Entry 6HW3 (X-ray diffraction, 2.60 A resolution); this record covers chains I and Y of the 28 polymer chains in the assembly.

Chain I:
Molecule: Proteasome subunit beta type-3
From: Saccharomyces cerevisiae (strain ATCC 204508 / S288c)
Notes: EC 3.4.25.1
UniProtKB: P25451 (PSB3_YEAST); residues 0-204 here correspond to UniProt positions 1-205 (UniProt number = residue number + 1)
Sequence (205 residues; numbered 0 to 204; the number before each row is that of its first residue; numbering starts at 0):
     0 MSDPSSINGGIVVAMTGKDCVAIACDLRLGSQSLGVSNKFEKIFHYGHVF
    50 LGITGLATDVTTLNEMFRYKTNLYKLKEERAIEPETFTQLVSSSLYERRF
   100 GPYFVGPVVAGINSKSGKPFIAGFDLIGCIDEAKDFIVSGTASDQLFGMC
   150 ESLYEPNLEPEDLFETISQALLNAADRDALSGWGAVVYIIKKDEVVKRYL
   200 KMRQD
Disordered / not traced: 0
Metal / ion sites: Mg2+ site 1: Ala174, Asp177, Ser180; Mg2+ site 2: Asp204 (shared with Ala165(Y), Asp168(Y), Ser171(Y) of chain Y)
Residues lining bound ligands: GQT ((2S)-N-[(2S)-1-[[(2S)-1-[4-(aminomethyl)phenyl]-4-methylsulfonyl-butan-2-yl]amino]-3-oxidanyl-1-oxidanylidene-propan-2-yl]-2-[[(2S)-2-azido-3-phenyl-propanoyl]amino]-4-methyl-pentanamide): Arg98, Asp124, Leu125, Cys128, Asp130
Swiss-Prot annotation at these positions:
  - modified residue: Ser30 (Phosphoserine)
  - cross-link: Lys69 (Glycyl lysine isopeptide (Lys-Gly) (interchain with G-Cter in ubiquitin))

Chain Y:
Molecule: Proteasome subunit beta type-5
From: Saccharomyces cerevisiae (strain ATCC 204508 / S288c)
UniProtKB: P30656 (PSB5_YEAST); residues 1-212 here correspond to UniProt positions 76-287 (UniProt number = residue number + 75)
Sequence (212 residues; numbered 1 to 212; the number before each row is that of its first residue):
     1 TTTLAFRFQGGIIVAVDSRATAGNWVASQTVKKVIEINPFLLGTMAGGAA
    51 DCQFWETWLGSQCRLHELREKERISVAAASKILSNLVYQYKGAGLSMGTM
   101 ICGYTRKEGPTIYYVDSDGTRLKGDIFCVGSGQTFAYGVLDSNYKWDLSV
   151 EDALYLGKRSILAAAHRDAYSGGSVNLYHVTEDGWIYHGNHDVGELFWKV
   201 KEEEGSFNNVIG
Covalently attached groups: compound GQT linked to Thr1
Metal / ion sites: Mg2+: Ala165, Asp168, Ser171 (shared with Asp204(I) of chain I)
Residues lining bound ligands: GQT ((2S)-N-[(2S)-1-[[(2S)-1-[4-(aminomethyl)phenyl]-4-methylsulfonyl-butan-2-yl]amino]-3-oxidanyl-1-oxidanylidene-propan-2-yl]-2-[[(2S)-2-azido-3-phenyl-propanoyl]amino]-4-methyl-pentanamide): Arg19, Ala20, Thr21, Ala22, Ala27, Val31, Lys32, Lys33, Met45, Ala46, Gly47, Gly48, Ala49, Gln53, Gly130, Ser131, Tyr170

How chain I and chain Y interact:
Pairs across the interface (43):
  Leu26(I) with Ile211(Y), hydrophobic
  Arg27(I) with Ala169(Y)
  Ser32(I) with Arg167(Y); Asp168(Y); Ala169(Y), hydrogen bond (backbone-backbone); Tyr170(Y)
  Leu33(I) with Phe135(Y), hydrophobic; Arg167(Y)
  Gly34(I) with Arg167(Y), hydrogen bond (backbone-side chain)
  Val35(I) with Arg167(Y), hydrogen bond (backbone-side chain)
  Asn37(I) with Asn209(Y), hydrogen bond (side chain-backbone); Val210(Y)
  Lys38(I) with Asn209(Y), hydrogen bond (side chain-backbone); Ile211(Y)
  Gln144(I) with Trp25(Y)
  Arg176(I) with Trp25(Y); Val26(Y), hydrogen bond (side chain-backbone); Ala27(Y), hydrogen bond (side chain-backbone); Ser28(Y)
  Asp177(I) with Asn24(Y); Val26(Y)
  Ala178(I) with Asn24(Y), hydrogen bond (backbone-backbone); Val26(Y); Ala169(Y)
  Leu179(I) with Asn24(Y)
  Trp182(I) with His166(Y), hydrogen bond (side chain-backbone); Arg167(Y)
  Tyr198(I) with Ile211(Y), hydrophobic
  Lys200(I) with Trp198(Y)
  Met201(I) with Trp198(Y)
  Arg202(I) with Gln29(Y); Gly173(Y), hydrogen bond (side chain-backbone); Asp192(Y), salt bridge; Gly194(Y)
  Gln203(I) with His166(Y), hydrogen bond (backbone-side chain); Phe197(Y); Trp198(Y); Val210(Y)
  Asp204(I) with Arg19(Y), salt bridge; Ala165(Y); Ser171(Y); Gly172(Y); Gly173(Y), hydrogen bond (side chain-backbone)
Also at the interface, not in a pair above, chain I (22 interface residues in all): Gln31, Asp175
Also at the interface, not in a pair above, chain Y (25 interface residues in all): Val193

Summary:
22 residues of chain I and 25 residues of chain Y are in contact; the contacts include 12 hydrogen bonds and 2
salt bridges. Polar contacts include Arg202(I)-Asp192(Y), Asp204(I)-Arg19(Y) and Gly34(I)-Arg167(Y). Ligands
of chain I: compound GQT. Covalently linked compound GQT: at Thr1(Y).
Chain I is Proteasome subunit beta type-3 and chain Y is Proteasome subunit beta type-5, both from
Saccharomyces cerevisiae (strain ATCC 204508 / S288c); the structure, Yeast 20S proteasome in complex with 13,
was determined by X-ray diffraction (same publication as 6HTB, 6HTC, 6HTD, 6HTP, 6HTR, 6HUB and 30 further
entries).
